Entry 4B3Q (X-ray diffraction, 5.00 A resolution (low resolution: residue-level contacts below are approximate; hydrogen-bond / salt-bridge calls are withheld)); this record covers chains B and D of the 4 polymer chains in the assembly.

# Chain B
Molecule: P51 RT
Organism: Human immunodeficiency virus 1
UniProtKB: P04585 (POL_HV1H2); residues 1-440 here correspond to UniProt positions 588-1027 (UniProt number = residue number + 587)
Amino-acid sequence (454 residues; each row starts with the number of its first residue; numbers below 1 keep their minus sign (Met-13 is residue -13)):
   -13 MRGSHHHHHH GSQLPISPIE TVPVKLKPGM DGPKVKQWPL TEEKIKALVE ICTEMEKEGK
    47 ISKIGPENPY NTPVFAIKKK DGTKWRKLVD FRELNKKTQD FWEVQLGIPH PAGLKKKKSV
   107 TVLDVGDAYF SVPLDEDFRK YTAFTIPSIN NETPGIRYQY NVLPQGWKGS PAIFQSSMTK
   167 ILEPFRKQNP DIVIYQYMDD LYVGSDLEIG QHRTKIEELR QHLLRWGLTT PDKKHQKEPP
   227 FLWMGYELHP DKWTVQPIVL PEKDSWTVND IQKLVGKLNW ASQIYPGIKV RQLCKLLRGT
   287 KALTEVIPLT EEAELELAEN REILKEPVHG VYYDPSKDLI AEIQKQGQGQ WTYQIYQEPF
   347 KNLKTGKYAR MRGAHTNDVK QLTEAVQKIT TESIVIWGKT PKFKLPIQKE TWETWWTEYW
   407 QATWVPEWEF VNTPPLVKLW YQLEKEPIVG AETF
Not modelled in the structure: -13 to 6, 216-230, 432-440
Differences from the reference sequence: expression tag (-13 to 0); engineered mutation Gly68 (Ser655 in P04585), Lys83 (Arg670 in P04585), Val411 (Ile998 in P04585)
Curated features (UniProtKB/Swiss-Prot):
  - region: Phe227 to His235 (RT 'primer grip')
  - motif: Trp398 to Trp414 (Tryptophan repeat motif)
  - binding site (Mg(2+)): Asp110, Asp185, Asp186
  - site: Trp401 (Essential for RT p66/p51 heterodimerization), Trp414 (Essential for RT p66/p51 heterodimerization), Phe440 (Cleavage)

# Chain D
Molecule: Primer DNA
Sequence (25 nucleotides; row label = number of the first residue in the row; numbers below 1 keep their minus sign (DT-1 is residue -1)):
    -1 TCGTATGCCT ATAGTTATTG TGGCC
Not modelled in the structure: -1 to 2

# Chain B / chain D interface
Pairs across the interface (4; chain B residue first):
  Lys395(B) - DG12(D)
  Lys395(B) - DT13(D)
  Phe416(B) - DA11(D)
  Asn418(B) - DT10(D)
Interface residues without a listed pair, chain B (4 interface residues in all): Gln394

# Overview
Chain B and chain D each contribute 4 residues to their interface. Curated annotation (UniProt) lists 3
Mg2+-binding residues on chain B.
Chain B is P51 RT (Human immunodeficiency virus 1) and chain D is Primer DNA; the structure, Structures of
HIV-1 RT and RNA-DNA Complex Reveal a Unique RT Conformation and Substrate Interface, was determined by X-ray
diffraction (same publication as 4B3O and 4B3P).
